Entry 6W2M (X-ray diffraction, 2.00 A resolution); this record covers chains A and T of the 4 polymer chains in the assembly.

# Chain A
Protein: DNA polymerase beta
Source organism: Homo sapiens
Notes: EC 2.7.7.7, 4.2.99.-
UniProtKB: P06746 (DPOLB_HUMAN); residues 1-335 here = UniProt positions 1-335
Chain sequence (335 residues; each row starts with the number of its first residue):
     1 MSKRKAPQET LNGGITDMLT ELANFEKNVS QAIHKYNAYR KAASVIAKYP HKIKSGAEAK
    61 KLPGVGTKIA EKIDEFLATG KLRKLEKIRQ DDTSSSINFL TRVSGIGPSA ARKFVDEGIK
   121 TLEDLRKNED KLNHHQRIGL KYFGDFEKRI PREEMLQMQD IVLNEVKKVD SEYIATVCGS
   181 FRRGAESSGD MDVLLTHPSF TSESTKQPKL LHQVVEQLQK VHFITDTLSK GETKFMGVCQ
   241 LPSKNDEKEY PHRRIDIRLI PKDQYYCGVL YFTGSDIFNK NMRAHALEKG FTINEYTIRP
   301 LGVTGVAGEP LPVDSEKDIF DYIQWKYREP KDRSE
Disordered / not traced: 1-9
Metal / ion sites: Na+ site 1: Lys-60, Leu-62, Val-65 (shared with 1 residue of chain D); Na+ site 2: Thr-101, Val-103, Ile-106 (shared with 1 residue of chain P); Mg2+ site 1: Asp-190, Asp-192, Asp-256 (together with SFV); Mg2+ site 2: Asp-190, Asp-192 (together with SFV)
Small-molecule neighbours: SFV ([[[(2R,3S,5R)-5-(4-azanyl-2-oxidanylidene-pyrimidin-1-yl)-3-oxidanyl-oxolan-2-yl]methoxy-oxidanyl-phosphoryl]oxy-oxidanyl-phosphoryl]methylphosphonic acid): Arg-149, Gly-179, Ser-180, Arg-183, Ser-188, Gly-189, Asp-190, Asp-192, Asp-256, Tyr-271, Phe-272, Thr-273, Gly-274, Ser-275, Asp-276, Asn-279
Curated features (UniProtKB/Swiss-Prot):
  - region: Arg-183 to Asp-192 (DNA-binding)
  - active site: Lys-72 (Nucleophile)
  - binding site (K(+)): Lys-60, Leu-62, Val-65, Thr-101, Val-103, Ile-106
  - binding site (Na(+)): Lys-60, Leu-62, Val-65, Thr-101, Val-103, Ile-106
  - binding site (dATP): Arg-149, Ser-180, Arg-183, Gly-189, Asp-190
  - binding site (dCTP): Arg-149, Ser-180, Arg-183, Gly-189, Asp-190
  - binding site (dGTP): Arg-149, Ser-180, Arg-183, Gly-189, Asp-190, Asp-192
  - binding site (dTTP): Arg-149, Ser-180, Arg-183, Gly-189, Asp-190
  - binding site (Mg(2+)): Asp-190, Asp-192, Asp-256
  - modified residue: Lys-72 (N6-acetyllysine), Arg-83 (Omega-N-methylarginine), Arg-152 (Omega-N-methylarginine)
  - cross-link (Glycyl lysine isopeptide (Lys-Gly)): Lys-41 (interchain with G-Cter in ubiquitin), Lys-61 (interchain with G-Cter in ubiquitin), Lys-81 (interchain with G-Cter in ubiquitin)
  - natural variant: Leu-22 (L22P: Found in a gastric cancer sample; uncertain significance), Tyr-39 (Y39C: Found in a gastric cancer sample; uncertain significance), Gly-118 (G118V: Decreased DNA-directed DNA polymerase activity), Arg-137 (R137Q: Decreased function in base-excision repair), Arg-149 (R149I: Decreased DNA-directed DNA polymerase activity), Asp-160 (D160N: Found in a gastric cancer sample; uncertain significance), Cys-239 (C239R: Found in a gastric cancer sample; uncertain significance), Lys-289 (K289M: Found in a colon cancer sample; uncertain significance), Asn-294 (N294D: Found in a gastric cancer sample; uncertain significance), Glu-295 (E295K: Found in a gastric cancer sample; uncertain significance)
  - mutagenesis: Phe-25 (F25W: No effect on 5'-dRP lyase activity. Decreased ssDNA binding), His-34 (H34G: Decreased 5'-dRP lyase activity. Decreased ssDNA binding), Lys-35 (K35A: Decreased 5'-dRP lyase activity. Decreased ssDNA binding. Loss of 5'-dRP lyase activity; when associated with A-68 and A-72. Decreased ssDNA binding; when associated with A-68 and A-72 ...), Tyr-39 (Y39F: No effect on 5'-dRP lyase activity; Y39Q: Abolishes DNA polymerase and 5'-dRP lyase activity), Lys-41 (K41R: Abolishes ubiquitination; when associated with R-61 and R-81), Lys-60 (K60A: Decreased 5'-dRP lyase activity. Decreased ssDNA binding), Lys-61 (K61R: Abolishes ubiquitination; when associated with R-41 and R-81), Lys-68 (K68A: No effect on 5'-dRP lyase activity. Decreased ssDNA binding. Loss of 5'-dRP lyase activity; when associated with A-35 and A-72. Decreased ssDNA binding; when associated with A-35 and A-72 ...), Glu-71 (E71Q: No effect on 5'-dRP lyase activity. No effect on structure shown by circular dichroism. No effect on ssDNA binding), Lys-72 (K72A: Severely reduced 5'-dRP lyase activity. Does not affect ssDNA binding. Loss of 5'-dRP lyase activity; when associated with A-35 and A-68. Decreased ssDNA binding ...), Glu-75 (E75A: Slightly decreased 5'-dRP lyase activity. Decreased ssDNA binding. No effect on structure shown by circular dichroism), Lys-81 (K81R: Abolishes ubiquitination; when associated with R-41 and R-61), 5 further mutagenesis entries in UniProt
Reported in the primary citation:
  - binding site for Primer Strand: Arg-40, Asp-276
  - contacts within the chain: Arg-40/Asp-276 (salt bridge)

# Chain T
Molecule: Template Strand
Sequence (16 nucleotides; row label = number of the first residue in the row):
     1 CCGACGGCGC ATCAGC
Modified positions: 8OG (8-oxo-2'-deoxy-guanosine-5'-monophosphate) at position 7

# How chain A and chain T interact
Residue-residue contacts - 27 pairs, chain A then chain T:
  His-34(A) / DC5(T)  stacking on the base
  Asn-133(A) / DT12(T)  phosphate contact
  Ser-229(A) / DC10(T)  phosphate contact
  Ser-229(A) / DA11(T)  phosphate contact
  Lys-230(A) / DC10(T)  hydrogen bond to the phosphate
  Lys-230(A) / DA11(T)  hydrogen bond to the phosphate
  Gly-231(A) / DC10(T)  phosphate contact
  Glu-232(A) / DC10(T)  hydrogen bond to the phosphate
  Thr-233(A) / DG9(T)  hydrogen bond to the phosphate
  Thr-233(A) / DC10(T)  hydrogen bond to the phosphate
  Lys-234(A) / DG9(T)  hydrogen bond to the base
  Lys-234(A) / DC10(T)  hydrogen bond to the phosphate
  Arg-258(A) / DG9(T)  sugar contact
  Asn-279(A) / DG6(T)  base contact
  Lys-280(A) / DG6(T)  hydrogen bond to the base
  Arg-283(A) / DG6(T)  hydrogen bond to the base
  Arg-283(A) / 8OG_7(T)  hydrogen bond to the sugar
  Ala-284(A) / DG6(T)  sugar contact
  Leu-287(A) / DC5(T)  phosphate contact
  Leu-287(A) / DG6(T)  phosphate contact
  Leu-287(A) / 8OG_7(T)  phosphate contact
  Thr-292(A) / 8OG_7(T)  hydrogen bond to the phosphate
  Ile-293(A) / 8OG_7(T)  sugar contact
  Asn-294(A) / 8OG_7(T)  phosphate contact
  Asn-294(A) / DC8(T)  hydrogen bond to the phosphate
  Glu-295(A) / DC8(T)  sugar contact
  Tyr-296(A) / DG9(T)  hydrogen bond to the phosphate
Also at the interface, not in a pair above, chain A (22 interface residues in all): His-134, Leu-228, Tyr-271

# Summary
22 residues of chain A and 8 residues of chain T are in contact; the contacts include 13 hydrogen bonds and 1
aromatic stacking contact. Among the polar pairs are Lys-234(A)/DG9(T), Lys-280(A)/DG6(T) and
Arg-283(A)/DG6(T). The paper reports a binding site for Primer Strand at Arg-40(A) and Asp-276(A); contacts
within the chain involving Arg-40(A) and Asp-276(A).
Here chain A is DNA polymerase beta (Homo sapiens) and chain T is Template Strand. Entry 6W2M (Abortive
ternary complex crystal structure of DNA polymerase Beta with 8OG-dC base pair at the primer ...) was
determined by X-ray diffraction.
